PDB entry 1DAD | X-ray diffraction, 1.60 A resolution | chain A

[Chain A]
Protein: Dethiobiotin synthetase
From: Escherichia coli
Notes: EC 6.3.3.3
UniProtKB: P13000 (BIOD_ECOLI); residues 1-224 here = UniProt positions 1-224
Chain sequence (224 residues; row label = number of the first residue in the row):
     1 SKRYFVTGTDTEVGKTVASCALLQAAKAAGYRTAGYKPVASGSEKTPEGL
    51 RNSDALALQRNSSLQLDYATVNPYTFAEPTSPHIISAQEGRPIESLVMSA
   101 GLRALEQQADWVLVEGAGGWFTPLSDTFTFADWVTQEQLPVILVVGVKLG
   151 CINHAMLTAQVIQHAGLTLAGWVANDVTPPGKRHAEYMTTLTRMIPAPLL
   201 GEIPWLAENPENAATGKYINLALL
Residues lining bound ligands: ADP (adenosine-5'-diphosphate): D10, T11, E12, V13, G14, K15, T16, V17, D54, E115, N175, D176, V177, I203, P204, W205, L206, A207, P210, E211

[In short]
Ligands of chain A: ADP.
Chain A is Dethiobiotin synthetase (Escherichia coli); the structure, Dethiobiotin synthetase complexed with
ADP, was determined by X-ray diffraction (same publication as 1DAE, 1DAF, 1DAG, 1DAH and 1DAI).
